PDB entry 1J18 | X-ray diffraction, 2.00 A resolution | chain A

Chain A:
Protein: Beta-amylase
From: Bacillus cereus
Notes: EC 3.2.1.2
UniProtKB: P36924 (AMYB_BACCE); residues 1-516 here correspond to UniProt positions 31-546 (UniProt number = residue number + 30)
Sequence (516 residues; row label = number of the first residue in the row):
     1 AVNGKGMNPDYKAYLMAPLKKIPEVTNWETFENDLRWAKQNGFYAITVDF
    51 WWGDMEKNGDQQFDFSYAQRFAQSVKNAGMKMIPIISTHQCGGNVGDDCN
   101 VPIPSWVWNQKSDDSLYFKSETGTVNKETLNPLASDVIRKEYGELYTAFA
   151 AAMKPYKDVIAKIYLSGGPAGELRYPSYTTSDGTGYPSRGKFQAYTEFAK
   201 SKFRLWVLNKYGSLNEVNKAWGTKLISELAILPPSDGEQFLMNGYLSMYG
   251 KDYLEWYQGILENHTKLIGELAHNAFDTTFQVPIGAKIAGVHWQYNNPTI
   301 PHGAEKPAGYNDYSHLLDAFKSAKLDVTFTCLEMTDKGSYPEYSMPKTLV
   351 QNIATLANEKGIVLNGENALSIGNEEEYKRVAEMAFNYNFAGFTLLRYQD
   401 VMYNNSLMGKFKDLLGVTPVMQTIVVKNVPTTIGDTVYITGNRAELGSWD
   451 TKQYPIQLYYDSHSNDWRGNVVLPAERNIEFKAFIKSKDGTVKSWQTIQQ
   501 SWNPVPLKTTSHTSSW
Cystine bridges: Cys91-Cys99
Bound ions: Ca2+: Glu56, Asp60, Gln61, Glu141, Glu144
Curated features (UniProtKB/Swiss-Prot):
  - active site: Glu172 (Proton donor), Glu367 (Proton acceptor)
  - binding site (substrate): Asp49, His89, Asp97, Lys287, His292, Thr330, Asn368, Ala369, Arg397
  - binding site (Ca(2+)): Glu56, Asp60, Gln61, Glu141, Glu144

Summary:
Glu56, Asp60, Gln61, Glu141 and Glu144 coordinate Ca2+. UniProt lists active-site residues Glu172 and Glu367,
9 substrate-binding residues and 5 Ca2+-binding residues.
Chain A is Beta-amylase (Bacillus cereus); the structure, Crystal Structure of a Beta-Amylase from Bacillus
cereus var. mycoides Cocrystallized with Maltose, was determined by X-ray diffraction.
